Entry 7AOE (electron microscopy, 3.90 A resolution); this record covers chains A and E of the 15 polymer chains in the assembly.

[Chain A]
Name: DNA-directed RNA polymerase I subunit rpa1
Organism: Schizosaccharomyces pombe (strain 972 / ATCC 24843)
Notes: EC 2.7.7.6
UniProt: P15398 (RPA1_SCHPO); numbering as in UniProt (aligned over 1-1689)
Amino-acid sequence (1689 residues; row label = number of the first residue in the row):
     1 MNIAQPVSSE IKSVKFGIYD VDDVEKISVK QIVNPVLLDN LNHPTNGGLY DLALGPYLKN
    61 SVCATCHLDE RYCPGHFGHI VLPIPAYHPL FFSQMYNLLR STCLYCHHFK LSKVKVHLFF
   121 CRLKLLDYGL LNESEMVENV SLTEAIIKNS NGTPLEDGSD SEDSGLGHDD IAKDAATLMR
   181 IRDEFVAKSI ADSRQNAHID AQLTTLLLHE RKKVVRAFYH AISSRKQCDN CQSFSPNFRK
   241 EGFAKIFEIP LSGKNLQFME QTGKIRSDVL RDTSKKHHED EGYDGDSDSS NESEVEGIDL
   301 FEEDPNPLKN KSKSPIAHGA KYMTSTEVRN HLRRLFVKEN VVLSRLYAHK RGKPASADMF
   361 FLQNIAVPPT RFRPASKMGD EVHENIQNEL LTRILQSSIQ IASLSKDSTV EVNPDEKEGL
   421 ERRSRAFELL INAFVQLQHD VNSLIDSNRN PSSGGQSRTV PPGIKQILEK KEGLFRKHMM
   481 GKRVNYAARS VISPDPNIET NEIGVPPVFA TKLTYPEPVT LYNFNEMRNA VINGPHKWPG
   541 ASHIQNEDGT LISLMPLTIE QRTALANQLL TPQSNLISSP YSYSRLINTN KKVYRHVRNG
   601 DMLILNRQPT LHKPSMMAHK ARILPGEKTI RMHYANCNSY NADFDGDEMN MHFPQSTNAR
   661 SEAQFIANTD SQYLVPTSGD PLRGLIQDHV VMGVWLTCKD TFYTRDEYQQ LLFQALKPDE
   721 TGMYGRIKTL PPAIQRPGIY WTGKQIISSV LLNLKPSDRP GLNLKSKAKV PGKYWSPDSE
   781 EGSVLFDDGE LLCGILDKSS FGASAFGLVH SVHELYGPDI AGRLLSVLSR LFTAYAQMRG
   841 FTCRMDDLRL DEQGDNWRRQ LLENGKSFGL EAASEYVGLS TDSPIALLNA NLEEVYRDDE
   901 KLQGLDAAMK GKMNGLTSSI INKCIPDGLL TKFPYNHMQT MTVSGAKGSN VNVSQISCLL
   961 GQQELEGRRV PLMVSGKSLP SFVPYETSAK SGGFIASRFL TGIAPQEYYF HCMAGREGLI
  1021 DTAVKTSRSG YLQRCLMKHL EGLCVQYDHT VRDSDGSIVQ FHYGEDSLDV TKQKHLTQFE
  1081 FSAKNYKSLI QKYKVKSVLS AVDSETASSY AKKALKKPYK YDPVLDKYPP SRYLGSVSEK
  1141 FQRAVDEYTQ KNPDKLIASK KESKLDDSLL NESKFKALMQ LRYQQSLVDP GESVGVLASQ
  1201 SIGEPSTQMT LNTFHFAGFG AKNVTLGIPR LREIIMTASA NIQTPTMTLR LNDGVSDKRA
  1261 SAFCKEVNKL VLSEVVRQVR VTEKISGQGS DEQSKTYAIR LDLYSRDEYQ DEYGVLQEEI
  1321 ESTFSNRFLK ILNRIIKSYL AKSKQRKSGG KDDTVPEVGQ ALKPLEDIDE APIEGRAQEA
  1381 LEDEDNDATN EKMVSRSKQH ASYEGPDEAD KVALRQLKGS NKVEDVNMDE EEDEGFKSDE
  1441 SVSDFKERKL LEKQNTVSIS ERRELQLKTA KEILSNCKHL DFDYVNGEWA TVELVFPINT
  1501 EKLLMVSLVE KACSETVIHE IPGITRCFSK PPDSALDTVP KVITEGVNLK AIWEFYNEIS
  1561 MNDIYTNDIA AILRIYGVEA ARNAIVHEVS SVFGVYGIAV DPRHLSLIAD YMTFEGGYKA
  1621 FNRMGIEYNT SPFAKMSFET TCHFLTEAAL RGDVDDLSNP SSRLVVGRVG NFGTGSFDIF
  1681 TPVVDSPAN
Not modelled in the structure: 143-171, 196-202, 259-320, 348-353, 412-420, 452-460, 1159-1161, 1214-1222, 1285-1295, 1346-1475, 1532-1536, 1682-1689
Swiss-Prot annotation at these positions:
  - region: P1005 to E1017 (Bridging helix)
  - binding site (Zn(2+)): C63, C66, C73, H76
  - binding site (Mg(2+)): D643, D645, D647
  - modified residue (Phosphoserine): S159, S161, S1438, S1441
From the paper describing this entry:
  - conformationally variable residues (domain motion): K226, R425, S1338

[Chain E]
Name: DNA-directed RNA polymerases I, II, and III subunit RPABC1
Organism: Schizosaccharomyces pombe (strain 972 / ATCC 24843)
UniProt: Q09191 (RPAB1_SCHPO); numbering as in UniProt (aligned over 1-210)
Amino-acid sequence (210 residues; each row starts with the number of its first residue):
     1 MSAEEKNIVR VFRAWKTAHQ LVHDRGYGVS QAELDLTLDQ FKAMHCGMGR NLDRTTLSFY
    61 AKPSNDSNKG TIYIEFAKEP SVGIKEMRTF VHTLGDHNHK TGILIYANSM TPSAAKIIAT
   121 VTGQFTIETF QESDLIVNIT HHELVPKHIL LSPDEKKELL DRYKLRETQL PRIQLADPVA
   181 RYLGLKRGEV VKIVRRSETS GRYNSYRICA
Not modelled in the structure: 1-3
Swiss-Prot annotation at these positions:
  - modified residue: S152 (Phosphoserine)

[How chain A and chain E interact]
Contacting residue pairs (77):
  N132(A) - R187(E)
  E133(A) - E167(E)
  E135(A) - R187(E)
  S141(A) - T120(E)
  L206(A) - T168(E)
  L206(A) - R172(E)
  L207(A) - T168(E)
  H209(A) - R172(E)
  R1052(A) - Y163(E)  hydrogen bond (side chain-backbone)
  R1052(A) - L165(E)
  R1052(A) - Q169(E)  hydrogen bond
  G1056(A) - Q169(E)
  S1057(A) - Q169(E)  hydrogen bond (side chain-backbone)
  I1058(A) - L165(E)  hydrophobic
  I1058(A) - Q169(E)  hydrogen bond (backbone-backbone)
  I1058(A) - P171(E)
  F1061(A) - Y163(E)
  F1061(A) - L170(E)  hydrophobic
  F1061(A) - Y203(E)
  F1061(A) - S205(E)
  G1064(A) - S200(E)  hydrogen bond (backbone-side chain)
  G1064(A) - Y203(E)
  E1065(A) - S200(E)
  E1065(A) - G201(E)
  E1065(A) - R202(E)  hydrogen bond (side chain-backbone)
  E1065(A) - Y203(E)  hydrogen bond (side chain-backbone)
  D1066(A) - S200(E)
  S1067(A) - S200(E)
  D1122(A) - K192(E)  salt bridge
  P1123(A) - R202(E)
  P1123(A) - Y203(E)  hydrophobic
  P1123(A) - N204(E)
  D1126(A) - Y163(E)
  D1126(A) - Y206(E)  hydrogen bond
  S1138(A) - S200(E)
  S1138(A) - G201(E)
  E1139(A) - G201(E)
  E1139(A) - R202(E)  salt bridge
  K1140(A) - G201(E)
  K1550(A) - D134(E)  hydrogen bond (side chain-backbone)
  W1553(A) - D134(E)
  W1553(A) - V137(E)  hydrophobic
  E1554(A) - R10(E)  salt bridge
  Y1556(A) - R13(E)  hydrogen bond
  S1560(A) - V137(E)
  M1561(A) - H141(E)
  M1561(A) - H142(E)  hydrogen bond (backbone-side chain)
  D1563(A) - H142(E)  salt bridge
  R1574(A) - P178(E)
  I1575(A) - P178(E)
  Y1576(A) - H142(E)
  Y1576(A) - V145(E)  hydrophobic
  Y1576(A) - P178(E)
  Y1576(A) - V179(E)
  G1577(A) - D177(E)
  G1577(A) - V179(E)
  V1578(A) - D177(E)
  V1578(A) - R207(E)
  E1579(A) - L144(E)
  E1579(A) - P146(E)
  E1579(A) - I193(E)
  E1579(A) - R195(E)  salt bridge
  E1579(A) - R207(E)  salt bridge
  A1580(A) - L144(E)
  R1582(A) - R195(E)
  P1602(A) - T199(E)
  R1603(A) - T199(E)
  R1603(A) - S200(E)  hydrogen bond
  D1610(A) - R195(E)  salt bridge
  T1613(A) - R207(E)  hydrogen bond (backbone-side chain)
  F1614(A) - P171(E)  hydrophobic
  F1614(A) - R172(E)
  E1615(A) - R172(E)  salt bridge
  E1615(A) - Q174(E)
  G1616(A) - R172(E)
  G1616(A) - Q174(E)
  G1617(A) - Q174(E)  hydrogen bond (backbone-side chain)
Other interface residues (no listed pair), chain A (56 interface residues in all): L131, T204, T205, D1048, T1050, D1055, Q1060, H1062, K1127, L1573, N1583
Other interface residues (no listed pair), chain E (42 interface residues in all): I117, I139, R162, A176, S197, E198, A210

[In short]
56 residues of chain A and 42 residues of chain E are in contact; the contacts include 14 hydrogen bonds and 8
salt bridges. Among the polar pairs are D1122(A)-K192(E), E1139(A)-R202(E) and E1554(A)-R10(E). Curated
annotation (UniProt) lists 4 Zn2+-binding residues and 3 Mg2+-binding residues on chain A. From the paper:
conformational variability at K226(A), R425(A) and S1338(A).
Here chain A is DNA-directed RNA polymerase I subunit rpa1 and chain E is DNA-directed RNA polymerases I, II,
and III subunit RPABC1, both from Schizosaccharomyces pombe (strain 972 / ATCC 24843). Entry 7AOE
(Schizosaccharomyces pombe RNA polymerase I (elongation complex)) was determined by electron microscopy (same
publication as 7AOC and 7AOD).
